Entry 6PPR (electron microscopy, 3.50 A resolution); this record covers chains B and A of the 3 polymer chains in the assembly.

== Chain B ==
Name: UvrD/REP helicase
Source organism: Mycobacterium smegmatis
Notes: EC 3.6.4.12
Reference sequence: A0A0D6HIW1 (A0A0D6HIW1_MYCSM); residues 1-1095 here = UniProt positions 1-1095
Sequence (1095 residues; row label = number of the first residue in the row):
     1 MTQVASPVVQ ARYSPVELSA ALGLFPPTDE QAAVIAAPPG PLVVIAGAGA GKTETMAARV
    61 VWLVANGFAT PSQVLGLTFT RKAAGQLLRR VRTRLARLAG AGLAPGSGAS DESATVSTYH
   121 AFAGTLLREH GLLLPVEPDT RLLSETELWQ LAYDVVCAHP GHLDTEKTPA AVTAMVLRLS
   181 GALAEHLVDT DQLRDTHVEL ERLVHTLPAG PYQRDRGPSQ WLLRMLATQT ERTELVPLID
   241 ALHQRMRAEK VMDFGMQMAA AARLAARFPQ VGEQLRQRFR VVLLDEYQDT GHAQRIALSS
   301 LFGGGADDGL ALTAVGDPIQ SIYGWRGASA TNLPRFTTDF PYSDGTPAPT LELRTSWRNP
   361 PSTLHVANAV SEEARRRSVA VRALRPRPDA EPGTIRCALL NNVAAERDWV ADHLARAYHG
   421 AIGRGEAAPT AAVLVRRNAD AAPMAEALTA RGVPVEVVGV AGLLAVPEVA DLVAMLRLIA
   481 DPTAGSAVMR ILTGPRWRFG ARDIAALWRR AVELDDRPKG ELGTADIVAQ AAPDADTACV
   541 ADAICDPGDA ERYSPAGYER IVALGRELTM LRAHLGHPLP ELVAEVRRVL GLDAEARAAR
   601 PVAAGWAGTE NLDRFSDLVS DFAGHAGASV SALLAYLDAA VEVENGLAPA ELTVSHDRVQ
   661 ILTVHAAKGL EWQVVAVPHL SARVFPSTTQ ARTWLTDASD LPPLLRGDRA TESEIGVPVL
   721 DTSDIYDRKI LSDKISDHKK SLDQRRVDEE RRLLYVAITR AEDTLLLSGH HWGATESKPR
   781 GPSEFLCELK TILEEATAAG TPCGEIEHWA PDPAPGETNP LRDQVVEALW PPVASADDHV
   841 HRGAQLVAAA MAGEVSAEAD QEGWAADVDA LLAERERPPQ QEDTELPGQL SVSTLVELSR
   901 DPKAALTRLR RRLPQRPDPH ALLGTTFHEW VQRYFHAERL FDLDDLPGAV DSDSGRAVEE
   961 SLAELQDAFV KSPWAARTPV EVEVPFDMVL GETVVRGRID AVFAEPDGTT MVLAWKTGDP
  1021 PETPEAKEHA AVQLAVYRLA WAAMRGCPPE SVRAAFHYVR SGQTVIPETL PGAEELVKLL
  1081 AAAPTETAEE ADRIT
Unresolved in the structure: 1-21, 103-111, 212-217, 375-381, 388-394, 422-430, 459-461, 516-522, 625-626, 655-657, 710-715, 796-804, 810-819, 831-838, 852-862, 879-1095
Differences from the reference sequence: variant Thr-537 (Ser in A0A0D6HIW1), Val-540 (Leu in A0A0D6HIW1), Glu-559 (Gln in A0A0D6HIW1), Ala-599 (Val in A0A0D6HIW1), Gly-627 (Ser in A0A0D6HIW1); engineered mutation Ala-1014 (Asp in A0A0D6HIW1)
From the paper describing this entry:
  - binding site for the 70-nt DNA strand: Arg-81, Thr-118, Leu-142, Phe-254, Trp-325, Arg-326, Thr-663, His-665, Arg-683, Ser-687, Arg-692, Thr-696, Ser-777, Arg-780
  - mutagenesis - W325A/R326A: unchanged catalytic activity (ssDNA-dependent ATP hydrolysis)
  - mutagenesis - W325A/R326A: abolished catalytic activity on ATP-dependent resection

== Chain A ==
Name: ATP-dependent DNA helicase (UvrD/REP)
Source organism: Mycobacterium smegmatis
Notes: EC 3.6.4.12
Reference sequence: A0A0D6HKQ2 (A0A0D6HKQ2_MYCSM); numbering as in UniProt (aligned over 1-1045)
Sequence (1045 residues; row label = number of the first residue in the row):
     1 MTTRPAESAP QTASTLLEPG SNGVVRLLGG PGTGKSSLLV DTAVQHILAG ADPESVLLLT
    61 GSARLRTAAR AAITARLLGA GTVGVVREPL VRTVHSYAFA VLRLAAQRNG DPPPRLITSA
   121 EQDGIIRELL AGDLEDGHRS PVGWPEQLWP ALTTAGFATE LRDLMARCTE RGVDPIALQR
   181 LGRTAKRPEW LAAGRFAQAY EQIMLLRSAV GMAAPQATVP ALGAAELVGA ALEALGADDE
   241 LLDTERNRIK LLLVDDAQHL DPQAARLVRA LAAGTGLTVI AGDPDQSVFG YRGADPVLLR
   301 DDTHPAITLT QSYRCAPEIA SAITGLGQRL PGVSDTRHWT GNPQREGTVT VRLAASTHAE
   361 GTMIADALRR AHLVDGIPWS QMAVIVRSVP RVGTALARAL TAAGVPVQDN GTDVPVGRQP
   421 AAAALLTVLD VTATGHLDAD SAVALLTGPI GRVDPVTLRQ LRRALRRADG SQPPRDFGDL
   481 LVDAIEREPK GLSAEHARTL RRLRAVLTAA RRSDASGADP RYTLWQAWHA SGLQRRWLAA
   541 SERGGSVGAQ ADRDLDAVTT LFDVADQYVN RTAGASLRGL VDHVTRLGAA VARTEPETAA
   601 EAVAVLSVHG ALAGEWDFVV IAGVQEGLWP NMIPRGGVLG TQHLVDVLDG VADMTDRTVS
   661 TRAPLVAEER RLLMAAMGRA RTRVMITAVD SDTGDESLLP SPFCAEISAW ATEPVAEPPL
   721 VAPRVLAPSA LVGRLRAVVC APDGAVDDDA RACAAAQLAR LAAAGVPGAD PSQWHAMTSL
   781 TTEEPLWSEP GHVVTLSPST LQMLTDCPLR WLLERHGGDD GRDVRSTVGS LVHALVSEPG
   841 KTESQLVNEL EKVWDDLPYD AKWYSDNELA RHRAMLETFT RWREDTRRQL TEVATEIPVE
   901 GIVVEPGENT PGVRVRGRLD RLERDEAGRL VVVALKTGKS PVTKDDAQNH AQLAMYQLAV
   961 AAGLLDDGDE PGGGKLVYLG KAGAAGATER EQDPLTPDKR AEWLETVGEA AAATAGPRFV
  1021 ARVNNGCANC PVRSSCPAQA NGDRP
Unresolved in the structure: 1-22, 29, 48-57, 78-92, 105-118, 134-142, 183-186, 204-221, 236-240, 273-276, 288-303, 329-338, 410-412, 513-518, 570-576, 585-601, 649-664, 691-697, 713-716, 743-748, 906-910, 965-967, 982-984, 1040-1045
Differences from the reference sequence: engineered mutation Ala-934 (Asp in A0A0D6HKQ2)
Residues lining bound ligands:
  - AMP-PNP (ANP; phosphoaminophosphonic acid-adenylate ester): Pro-31, Gly-32, Thr-33, Gly-34, Lys-35, Ser-36, Ser-37, Asp-255, Tyr-313, Arg-314
  - 4Fe-4S cluster (SF4): Cys-807, Arg-810, Ala-1021, Arg-1022, Val-1023, Asn-1024, Cys-1027, Cys-1030, Val-1032, Cys-1036, Gln-1039
From the paper describing this entry:
  - binding site for the 70-nt DNA strand: Ser-799, Arg-815, His-833, Arg-916, Arg-918, Lys-936, Gly-938, Lys-939, Lys-944, Gln-952, Tyr-956
  - mutagenesis - D934A: abolished binding to magnesium
  - mutagenesis - D255A: unchanged catalytic activity on DSB resection
  - catalytic residues: Asp-256, Gln-286, Lys-936 (proposed by the authors, not directly observed)

== How chain B and chain A interact ==
Contacting residue pairs (155; chain B residue first):
  Leu-88(B) / Leu-699(A)  hydrophobic
  Arg-89(B) / Leu-699(A)
  Arg-92(B) / Leu-699(A)
  Arg-92(B) / Pro-700(A)
  Glu-129(B) / Pro-634(A)
  Glu-129(B) / Gly-637(A)
  Leu-132(B) / Ala-151(A)
  Leu-132(B) / Gly-156(A)
  Leu-132(B) / Val-638(A)  hydrophobic
  Pro-135(B) / Pro-150(A)  hydrophobic
  Glu-137(B) / Thr-154(A)
  Glu-137(B) / Gly-156(A)
  Tyr-153(B) / Asp-860(A)  hydrogen bond
  Val-156(B) / Trp-863(A)  hydrogen bond (backbone-side chain)
  Cys-157(B) / Ala-861(A)
  His-159(B) / Trp-863(A)
  Leu-163(B) / Trp-863(A)  hydrophobic
  Asp-164(B) / Asn-867(A)
  Glu-166(B) / Lys-939(A)  salt bridge
  Lys-167(B) / Tyr-864(A)
  Thr-168(B) / Tyr-864(A)
  Pro-169(B) / Ala-861(A)  hydrophobic
  Pro-169(B) / Trp-863(A)
  Pro-169(B) / Tyr-864(A)
  Val-172(B) / Trp-863(A)  hydrophobic
  Phe-268(B) / Gln-147(A)
  Gln-270(B) / Gln-147(A)
  Ile-479(B) / Pro-455(A)
  Ala-480(B) / Pro-455(A)
  Pro-482(B) / Pro-455(A)
  Pro-482(B) / Val-456(A)  hydrophobic
  Pro-482(B) / Arg-459(A)
  Thr-483(B) / Arg-459(A)
  Thr-483(B) / Asp-819(A)
  Thr-483(B) / Asp-820(A)
  Gly-485(B) / Gly-818(A)
  Gly-485(B) / Asp-819(A)  hydrogen bond (backbone-backbone)
  Ser-486(B) / Asp-819(A)
  Ser-486(B) / Pro-1031(A)
  Met-489(B) / Leu-813(A)  hydrophobic
  Met-489(B) / His-816(A)
  Met-489(B) / Gly-817(A)
  Met-489(B) / Ser-1035(A)
  Arg-490(B) / Ser-1034(A)
  Thr-493(B) / Ser-1035(A)
  Pro-495(B) / His-775(A)
  Pro-495(B) / Thr-778(A)  hydrogen bond (backbone-side chain)
  Arg-496(B) / His-775(A)
  Arg-498(B) / Ser-779(A)
  Arg-498(B) / Leu-780(A)
  Arg-498(B) / Thr-781(A)  hydrogen bond (backbone-backbone)
  Phe-499(B) / Leu-780(A)
  Gly-500(B) / Thr-781(A)  hydrogen bond (backbone-side chain)
  Gly-500(B) / Thr-782(A)
  Ala-501(B) / Leu-786(A)  hydrophobic
  Ala-501(B) / Phe-1019(A)  hydrophobic
  Arg-502(B) / Pro-785(A)
  Asp-503(B) / Thr-781(A)  hydrogen bond
  Asp-503(B) / Thr-782(A)
  Ala-505(B) / Leu-786(A)  hydrophobic
  Ala-505(B) / His-816(A)
  Trp-508(B) / His-816(A)
  Trp-508(B) / Gly-817(A)
  Leu-514(B) / Arg-463(A)
  Thr-524(B) / Leu-831(A)
  Thr-524(B) / Leu-835(A)
  Thr-524(B) / Val-853(A)
  Ile-527(B) / Ser-830(A)
  Val-528(B) / Leu-831(A)  hydrophobic
  Val-528(B) / Val-853(A)
  Val-528(B) / Asp-856(A)
  Val-528(B) / Leu-857(A)  hydrophobic
  Ala-531(B) / Thr-827(A)
  Ala-531(B) / Pro-858(A)
  Asp-534(B) / Arg-462(A)
  Asp-534(B) / Arg-466(A)  hydrogen bond (backbone-side chain)
  Asp-534(B) / Phe-477(A)  hydrogen bond (side chain-backbone)
  Asp-536(B) / Arg-462(A)  salt bridge
  Asp-536(B) / Arg-463(A)
  Asp-536(B) / Arg-466(A)  salt bridge
  Thr-537(B) / Arg-459(A)
  Ala-538(B) / Arg-463(A)
  Cys-539(B) / Arg-459(A)  hydrogen bond
  Val-540(B) / Gly-817(A)
  Asp-542(B) / Arg-463(A)  salt bridge
  Ser-554(B) / Thr-781(A)
  Ser-554(B) / Thr-782(A)
  Gly-557(B) / Thr-781(A)
  Arg-560(B) / Ser-779(A)  hydrogen bond (side chain-backbone)
  Arg-560(B) / Thr-781(A)
  Arg-572(B) / Asp-454(A)
  Arg-572(B) / Val-456(A)
  His-574(B) / Ser-546(A)
  Leu-575(B) / Pro-455(A)
  Gly-576(B) / Pro-420(A)
  His-577(B) / Gln-550(A)
  Glu-585(B) / Ser-546(A)
  Gly-591(B) / His-775(A)
  Asp-593(B) / Ser-729(A)
  Ala-594(B) / Arg-736(A)
  Glu-595(B) / His-775(A)
  Arg-597(B) / Ala-730(A)
  Ala-598(B) / Gly-733(A)
  Ala-598(B) / Arg-736(A)
  Arg-600(B) / Ala-737(A)
  Val-602(B) / Arg-734(A)
  Val-602(B) / Ala-737(A)
  Val-602(B) / Val-738(A)  hydrophobic
  Ala-604(B) / Ala-722(A)
  Gly-605(B) / Ala-722(A)
  Gly-605(B) / Arg-734(A)  hydrogen bond (backbone-side chain)
  Trp-606(B) / Ala-722(A)
  Trp-606(B) / Pro-723(A)
  Trp-606(B) / Arg-724(A)
  Trp-606(B) / Ala-730(A)
  Trp-606(B) / Arg-734(A)
  Thr-609(B) / His-358(A)
  Asp-613(B) / His-358(A)  salt bridge
  Val-826(B) / Arg-1022(A)
  Val-826(B) / Val-1023(A)  hydrogen bond (backbone-backbone)
  Glu-827(B) / Val-1020(A)
  Glu-827(B) / Ala-1021(A)
  Glu-827(B) / Arg-1022(A)  salt bridge
  Ala-828(B) / Ala-1021(A)  hydrogen bond (backbone-backbone)
  Ala-828(B) / Pro-1037(A)
  Leu-829(B) / Arg-1018(A)
  Leu-829(B) / Phe-1019(A)
  Leu-829(B) / Val-1020(A)
  Trp-830(B) / Leu-809(A)  hydrophobic
  Trp-830(B) / Arg-1018(A)
  Trp-830(B) / Phe-1019(A)  hydrogen bond (backbone-backbone)
  His-839(B) / Ala-741(A)
  Val-840(B) / Trp-774(A)  hydrophobic
  Val-840(B) / Ala-776(A)  hydrophobic
  Val-840(B) / Met-777(A)  hydrophobic
  His-841(B) / Met-777(A)  hydrogen bond
  Gly-843(B) / Val-739(A)
  Leu-846(B) / Ala-755(A)
  Val-847(B) / Leu-758(A)  hydrophobic
  Val-847(B) / Pro-771(A)
  Ala-850(B) / Ala-755(A)
  Met-851(B) / Ala-759(A)  hydrophobic
  Met-851(B) / Asp-770(A)
  Gly-863(B) / Arg-724(A)  hydrogen bond (backbone-side chain)
  Ala-865(B) / Gln-757(A)
  Asp-867(B) / Arg-370(A)  salt bridge
  Asp-867(B) / Arg-724(A)  salt bridge
  Asp-867(B) / Leu-726(A)
  Val-868(B) / Gln-757(A)
  Val-868(B) / Arg-760(A)
  Val-868(B) / Leu-761(A)  hydrophobic
  Asp-869(B) / Arg-760(A)  salt bridge
  Ala-870(B) / Leu-373(A)
  Leu-871(B) / Leu-726(A)
  Leu-871(B) / Pro-728(A)  hydrophobic
Also at the interface, not in a pair above, chain B (111 interface residues in all): Leu-133, Gly-161, His-162, Thr-165, Ala-484, Ile-504, Asp-515, Ala-535, Ala-541, Cys-545, Ala-556, Ala-607, Asp-617, Val-825, Ala-844, Trp-864, Leu-872, Glu-874
Also at the interface, not in a pair above, chain A (113 interface residues in all): Ala-155, Phe-157, Arg-398, Asp-476, Val-547, Glu-626, Gly-636, Asp-690, Leu-698, Val-725, Ala-727, Leu-731, Val-732, Leu-735, Cys-740, Pro-742, Ala-750, Arg-751, Ala-754, Ala-762, Ala-764, Ala-769, Glu-784, Ala-834, Ala-1038

== In short ==
Chain B and chain A form an interface of 111 and 113 residues respectively, with 17 hydrogen bonds and 9 salt
bridges. Polar pairs include Glu-166(B)/Lys-939(A), Asp-536(B)/Arg-462(A) and Asp-536(B)/Arg-466(A). From the
paper: catalytic residues Asp-256(A), Gln-286(A) and Lys-936(A); W325A/R326A of chain B abolish catalytic
activity on ATP-dependent resection; 3 substitutions were tested in all.
Here chain B is UvrD/REP helicase and chain A is ATP-dependent DNA helicase (UvrD/REP), both from
Mycobacterium smegmatis. Entry 6PPR (Cryo-EM structure of AdnA(D934A)-AdnB(D1014A) in complex with AMPPNP and
DNA) was determined by electron microscopy, deposited together with 6PPJ and 6PPU.
